9IOZ - chains J and L of the 12 polymer chains in the assembly; structure by electron microscopy, 3.90 A resolution.

Chain J (and L):
Molecule: Baseplate hub protein pb3
From: Escherichia phage T5
Notes: chain L of this document is another copy of the same molecule, construct and numbering; everything in this record applies to it too
Reference sequence: Q6QGE9 (BPPB3_BPT5); numbering as in UniProt (aligned over 1-949)
Chain sequence (949 residues; numbered 1 to 949; the number before each row is that of its first residue):
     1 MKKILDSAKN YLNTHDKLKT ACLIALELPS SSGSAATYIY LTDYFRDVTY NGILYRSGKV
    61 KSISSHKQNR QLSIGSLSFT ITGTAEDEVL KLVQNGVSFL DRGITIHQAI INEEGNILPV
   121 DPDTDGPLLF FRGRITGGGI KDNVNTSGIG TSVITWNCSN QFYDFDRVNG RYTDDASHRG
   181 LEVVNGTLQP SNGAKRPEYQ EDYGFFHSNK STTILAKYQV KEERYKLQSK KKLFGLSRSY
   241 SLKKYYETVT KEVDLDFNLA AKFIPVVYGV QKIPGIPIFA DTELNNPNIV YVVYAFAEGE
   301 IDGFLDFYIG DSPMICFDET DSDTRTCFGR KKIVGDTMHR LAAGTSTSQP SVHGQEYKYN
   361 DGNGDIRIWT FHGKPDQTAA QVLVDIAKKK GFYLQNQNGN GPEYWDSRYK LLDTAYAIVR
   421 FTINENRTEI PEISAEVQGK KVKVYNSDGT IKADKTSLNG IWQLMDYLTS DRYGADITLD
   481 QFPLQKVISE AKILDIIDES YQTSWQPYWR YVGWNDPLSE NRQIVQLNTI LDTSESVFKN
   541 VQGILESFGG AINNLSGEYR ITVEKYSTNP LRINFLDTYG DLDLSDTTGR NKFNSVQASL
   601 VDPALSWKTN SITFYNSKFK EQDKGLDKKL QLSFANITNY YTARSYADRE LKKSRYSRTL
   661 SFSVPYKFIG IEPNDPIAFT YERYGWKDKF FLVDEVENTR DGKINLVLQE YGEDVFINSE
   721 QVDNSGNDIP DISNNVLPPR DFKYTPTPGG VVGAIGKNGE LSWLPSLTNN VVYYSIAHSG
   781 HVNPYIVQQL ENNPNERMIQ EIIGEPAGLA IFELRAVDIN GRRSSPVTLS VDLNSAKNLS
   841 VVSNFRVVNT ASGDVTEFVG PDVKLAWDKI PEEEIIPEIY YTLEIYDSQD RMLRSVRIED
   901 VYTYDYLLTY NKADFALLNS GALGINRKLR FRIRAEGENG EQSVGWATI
Not modelled in the structure: 747-758, 803-807, 834-949 (chain L: 747-757, 803-807, 834-949)

Interface between chain J and chain L:
Residue-residue contacts (141):
  Glu222(J) with Glu222(L)
  Lys232(J) with Phe257(L)
  Ser241(J) with Glu535(L), hydrogen bond (side chain-backbone)
  Leu242(J) with Val168(L), hydrophobic; Ala260(L); Ser534(L)
  Lys243(J) with Asp532(L), salt bridge; Ser534(L); Glu535(L), salt bridge
  Tyr246(J) with Phe257(L); Asn258(L), hydrogen bond (backbone-side chain); Ala260(L), hydrophobic
  Glu247(J) with Thr250(L); Val253(L); Asn258(L), hydrogen bond
  Val249(J) with Phe257(L), hydrophobic
  Lys251(J) with Phe257(L)
  Phe575(J) with Val144(L), hydrophobic
  Gly580(J) with Asp142(L); Asn143(L); Val144(L)
  Asp581(J) with Asp142(L); Asn143(L)
  Leu582(J) with Ile140(L); Lys141(L); Asp142(L), hydrogen bond (backbone-backbone)
  Asp583(J) with Ile140(L)
  Leu584(J) with Val93(L), hydrophobic; Gly139(L), hydrogen bond (backbone-backbone); Ile140(L), hydrogen bond (backbone-backbone)
  Asp586(J) with Gly137(L); Gly138(L)
  Thr588(J) with Phe99(L); Leu100(L); Gly137(L)
  Gly589(J) with Leu100(L); Thr136(L); Tyr163(L); Asp164(L)
  Arg590(J) with Asp164(L); Phe165(L)
  Lys592(J) with Ser98(L); Leu100(L)
  Phe593(J) with Asp164(L)
  Gln597(J) with Tyr172(L)
  Ser599(J) with Leu259(L)
  Trp607(J) with Phe257(L)
  Lys608(J) with Asp256(L), salt bridge
  Thr609(J) with Asp256(L); Phe257(L), hydrogen bond (side chain-backbone); Leu259(L)
  Ser611(J) with Tyr172(L), hydrogen bond; Asp174(L); Leu259(L)
  Thr613(J) with Ala176(L); Ser177(L)
  Phe614(J) with Leu181(L)
  Tyr615(J) with Ala176(L); Ser177(L), hydrogen bond (side chain-backbone); Gly180(L); Leu181(L), hydrogen bond (backbone-backbone); Glu182(L); Gly193(L)
  Asn616(J) with Glu182(L)
  Ser617(J) with Glu182(L), hydrogen bond (backbone-side chain)
  Lys620(J) with Gly193(L)
  Glu621(J) with Gly33(L)
  Gln622(J) with Ser30(L); Ser32(L); Ser98(L); Arg102(L), hydrogen bond (backbone-side chain)
  Asp623(J) with Ser98(L), hydrogen bond; Leu100(L); Arg102(L), hydrogen bond (backbone-side chain)
  Lys624(J) with Glu27(L), salt bridge; Asp101(L); Arg102(L)
  Leu626(J) with Tyr163(L)
  Asp627(J) with Arg167(L), hydrogen bond (backbone-side chain); Lys195(L); Asp471(L)
  Lys628(J) with Leu100(L); Tyr163(L); Asp164(L), salt bridge
  Lys629(J) with Ser177(L)
  Gln631(J) with Val168(L)
  Arg644(J) with Val183(L)
  Arg655(J) with Ser98(L), hydrogen bond; Leu100(L)
  Arg658(J) with Leu92(L), hydrogen bond (side chain-backbone); Gln94(L), hydrogen bond (side chain-backbone)
  Tyr681(J) with Asp142(L), hydrogen bond
  Arg683(J) with Gly83(L), hydrogen bond (side chain-backbone); Glu86(L); Asp142(L), salt bridge
  Tyr684(J) with Val89(L), hydrophobic; Leu90(L); Val93(L); Ile140(L); Asp142(L), hydrogen bond
  Trp686(J) with Val93(L), hydrogen bond (side chain-backbone)
  Lys689(J) with Asn95(L)
  Glu720(J) with Val183(L); Asn185(L); Gly186(L)
  Val722(J) with Thr187(L); Leu188(L); Gln189(L)
  Ile729(J) with Asn209(L); Lys210(L); Thr213(L)
  Asp731(J) with Tyr225(L), hydrogen bond
  Ile732(J) with Lys217(L)
  Ser733(J) with Thr213(L), hydrogen bond (side chain-backbone); Ala216(L); Lys217(L); Arg224(L), hydrogen bond (backbone-side chain); Tyr225(L), hydrogen bond
  Asn734(J) with Arg224(L); Tyr225(L)
  Leu767(J) with Tyr218(L)
  Asn769(J) with Tyr218(L); Ile423(L); Thr428(L)
  Asn770(J) with Thr428(L); Glu429(L)
  Leu790(J) with Glu425(L); Asn783(L); Pro784(L); Ile786(L), hydrophobic
  Glu791(J) with Glu425(L); Val782(L); Pro784(L)
  Asn792(J) with Asn424(L); Glu425(L), hydrogen bond (backbone-side chain)
  Pro794(J) with Asn286(L); Pro287(L); Asn288(L)
  Asn795(J) with Asn285(L)
  Ile819(J) with Ile819(L); Asn820(L)
Also at the interface, not in a pair above, chain J (75 interface residues in all): Arg238, Thr320, Ser585, Ala598, Gly685, Gln721, Pro730, Asn820, Arg822
Also at the interface, not in a pair above, chain L (96 interface residues in all): Ser31, Ser34, Thr84, Gly96, Val97, Asp166, Gly170, Asn192, Ala194, Lys221, Asp254, Phe263, Gln397, Asp476, Gly821

Overview:
75 residues of chain J face 96 of chain L across their interface; the contacts include 27 hydrogen bonds and 6
salt bridges. Among the polar pairs are Lys243(J)-Asp532(L), Lys243(J)-Glu535(L) and Lys608(J)-Asp256(L).
Chain J and chain L are both Baseplate hub protein pb3 (Escherichia phage T5); the structure, Structure of the
bacteriophage T5 tail tip complex, was determined by electron microscopy together with 8ZVI, 9ILP and 9IMV
from the same study.
